6Q16 - chains 4 and AR of the 93 polymer chains in the assembly; structure by electron microscopy, 4.10 A resolution (low resolution: residue-level contacts below are approximate; hydrogen-bond / salt-bridge calls are withheld).

# Chain 4
Molecule: Surface presentation of antigens protein SpaP
From: Salmonella typhimurium (strain LT2 / SGSC1412 / ATCC 700720)
Reference sequence: P40700 (SPAP_SALTY); numbering as in UniProt (aligned over 1-224)
Amino-acid sequence (224 residues; row label = number of the first residue in the row):
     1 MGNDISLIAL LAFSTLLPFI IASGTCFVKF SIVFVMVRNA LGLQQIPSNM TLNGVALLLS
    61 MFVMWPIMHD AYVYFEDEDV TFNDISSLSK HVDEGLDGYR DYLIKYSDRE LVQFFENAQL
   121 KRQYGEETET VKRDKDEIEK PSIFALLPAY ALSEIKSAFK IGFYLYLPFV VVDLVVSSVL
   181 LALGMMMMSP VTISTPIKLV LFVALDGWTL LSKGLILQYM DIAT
Unresolved in the structure: 1-2, 224

# Chain AR
Molecule: Protein PrgJ
From: Salmonella typhimurium (strain LT2 / SGSC1412 / ATCC 700720)
Reference sequence: P41785 (PRGJ_SALTY); residue numbers follow UniProt; this construct covers 1-101
Amino-acid sequence (101 residues; numbered 1 to 101; the number before each row is that of its first residue):
     1 MSIATIVPEN AVIGQAVNIR SMETDIVSLD DRLLQAFSGS AIATAVDKQT ITNRIEDPNL
    61 VTDPKELAIS QEMISDYNLY VSMVSTLTRK GVGAVETLLR S
Unresolved in the structure: 1-13

# Chain 4 / chain AR interface
Pairs across the interface - 29 pairs, chain 4 then chain AR:
  N3(4) with A41(AR); T44(AR)
  D4(4) with K48(AR); Y77(AR)
  I5(4) with S40(AR); A41(AR); T44(AR); V84(AR)
  I8(4) with V84(AR); T88(AR)
  A12(4) with V92(AR)
  L16(4) with V92(AR)
  N83(4) with I42(AR)
  D84(4) with I42(AR)
  I85(4) with S38(AR); G39(AR)
  S89(4) with Q35(AR); S38(AR)
  V92(4) with L34(AR)
  D93(4) with L34(AR)
  Q123(4) with D25(AR); I26(AR); V27(AR)
  Y124(4) with D25(AR)
  S142(4) with S28(AR); D30(AR)
  I143(4) with D30(AR)
  F144(4) with S28(AR); L29(AR)
Also at the interface, not in a pair above, chain 4 (25 interface residues in all): S6, A9, T15, F19, S86, L88, Q119, L120
Also at the interface, not in a pair above, chain AR (26 interface residues in all): F37, A45, V81, S85, V95, L99, R100

# Overview
25 residues of chain 4 and 26 residues of chain AR are in contact.
Chain 4 is Surface presentation of antigens protein SpaP and chain AR is Protein PrgJ, both from Salmonella
typhimurium (strain LT2 / SGSC1412 / ATCC 700720); the structure, Focussed refinement of
InvGN0N1:PrgHK:SpaPQR:PrgIJ from Salmonella SPI-1 injectisome NC-base, was determined by electron microscopy
together with 6PEE, 6PEM, 6PEP, 6Q14 and 6Q15 from the same study.
